Entry 5ORI (X-ray diffraction, 1.94 A resolution); this record covers chain A.

Chain A:
Molecule: Albumin
Organism: Capra hircus
UniProtKB: B3VHM9 (B3VHM9_CAPHI); residue numbers follow UniProt; this construct covers 1-583
Sequence (583 residues; each row starts with the number of its first residue):
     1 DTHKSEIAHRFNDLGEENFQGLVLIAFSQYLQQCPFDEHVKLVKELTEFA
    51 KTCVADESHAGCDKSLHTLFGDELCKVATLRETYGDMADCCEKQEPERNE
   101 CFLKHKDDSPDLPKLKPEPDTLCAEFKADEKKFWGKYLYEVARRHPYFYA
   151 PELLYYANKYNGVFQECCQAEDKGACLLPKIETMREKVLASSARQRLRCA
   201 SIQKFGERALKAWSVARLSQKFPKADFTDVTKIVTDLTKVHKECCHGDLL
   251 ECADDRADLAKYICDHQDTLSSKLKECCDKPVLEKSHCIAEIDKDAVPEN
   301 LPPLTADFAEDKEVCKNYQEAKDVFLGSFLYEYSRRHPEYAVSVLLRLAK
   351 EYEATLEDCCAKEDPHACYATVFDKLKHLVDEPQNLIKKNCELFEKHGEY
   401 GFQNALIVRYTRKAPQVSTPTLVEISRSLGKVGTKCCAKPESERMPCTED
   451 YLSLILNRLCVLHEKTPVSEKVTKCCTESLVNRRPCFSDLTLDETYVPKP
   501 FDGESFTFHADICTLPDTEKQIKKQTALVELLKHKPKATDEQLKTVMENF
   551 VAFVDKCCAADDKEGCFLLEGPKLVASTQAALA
Cystine bridges: Cys53-Cys62, Cys75-Cys91, Cys90-Cys101, Cys123-Cys168, Cys167-Cys176, Cys199-Cys245, Cys244-Cys252, Cys264-Cys278, Cys277-Cys288, Cys315-Cys360, Cys359-Cys368, Cys391-Cys437, Cys436-Cys447, Cys460-Cys476, Cys475-Cys486, Cys513-Cys558, Cys557-Cys566
From the paper describing this entry:
  - conformationally variable residues (side-chain flip): Trp213

Overview:
From the paper: conformational variability at Trp213.
Chain A is Albumin (Capra hircus); the structure, Structure of caprine serum albumin in orthorhombic crystal
system, was determined by X-ray diffraction together with 5ORF, 5OSW and 5OTB from the same study.
